Entry 7MKI (electron microscopy, 3.50 A resolution); this record covers chains J and K of the 8 polymer chains in the assembly.

# Chain J
Protein: DNA-directed RNA polymerase subunit beta'
From: Escherichia coli
Notes: EC 2.7.7.6
UniProt: A0A4S1NBU2 (A0A4S1NBU2_ECOLX); residue numbers follow UniProt; this construct covers 1-1407
Sequence (1407 residues; each row starts with the number of its first residue):
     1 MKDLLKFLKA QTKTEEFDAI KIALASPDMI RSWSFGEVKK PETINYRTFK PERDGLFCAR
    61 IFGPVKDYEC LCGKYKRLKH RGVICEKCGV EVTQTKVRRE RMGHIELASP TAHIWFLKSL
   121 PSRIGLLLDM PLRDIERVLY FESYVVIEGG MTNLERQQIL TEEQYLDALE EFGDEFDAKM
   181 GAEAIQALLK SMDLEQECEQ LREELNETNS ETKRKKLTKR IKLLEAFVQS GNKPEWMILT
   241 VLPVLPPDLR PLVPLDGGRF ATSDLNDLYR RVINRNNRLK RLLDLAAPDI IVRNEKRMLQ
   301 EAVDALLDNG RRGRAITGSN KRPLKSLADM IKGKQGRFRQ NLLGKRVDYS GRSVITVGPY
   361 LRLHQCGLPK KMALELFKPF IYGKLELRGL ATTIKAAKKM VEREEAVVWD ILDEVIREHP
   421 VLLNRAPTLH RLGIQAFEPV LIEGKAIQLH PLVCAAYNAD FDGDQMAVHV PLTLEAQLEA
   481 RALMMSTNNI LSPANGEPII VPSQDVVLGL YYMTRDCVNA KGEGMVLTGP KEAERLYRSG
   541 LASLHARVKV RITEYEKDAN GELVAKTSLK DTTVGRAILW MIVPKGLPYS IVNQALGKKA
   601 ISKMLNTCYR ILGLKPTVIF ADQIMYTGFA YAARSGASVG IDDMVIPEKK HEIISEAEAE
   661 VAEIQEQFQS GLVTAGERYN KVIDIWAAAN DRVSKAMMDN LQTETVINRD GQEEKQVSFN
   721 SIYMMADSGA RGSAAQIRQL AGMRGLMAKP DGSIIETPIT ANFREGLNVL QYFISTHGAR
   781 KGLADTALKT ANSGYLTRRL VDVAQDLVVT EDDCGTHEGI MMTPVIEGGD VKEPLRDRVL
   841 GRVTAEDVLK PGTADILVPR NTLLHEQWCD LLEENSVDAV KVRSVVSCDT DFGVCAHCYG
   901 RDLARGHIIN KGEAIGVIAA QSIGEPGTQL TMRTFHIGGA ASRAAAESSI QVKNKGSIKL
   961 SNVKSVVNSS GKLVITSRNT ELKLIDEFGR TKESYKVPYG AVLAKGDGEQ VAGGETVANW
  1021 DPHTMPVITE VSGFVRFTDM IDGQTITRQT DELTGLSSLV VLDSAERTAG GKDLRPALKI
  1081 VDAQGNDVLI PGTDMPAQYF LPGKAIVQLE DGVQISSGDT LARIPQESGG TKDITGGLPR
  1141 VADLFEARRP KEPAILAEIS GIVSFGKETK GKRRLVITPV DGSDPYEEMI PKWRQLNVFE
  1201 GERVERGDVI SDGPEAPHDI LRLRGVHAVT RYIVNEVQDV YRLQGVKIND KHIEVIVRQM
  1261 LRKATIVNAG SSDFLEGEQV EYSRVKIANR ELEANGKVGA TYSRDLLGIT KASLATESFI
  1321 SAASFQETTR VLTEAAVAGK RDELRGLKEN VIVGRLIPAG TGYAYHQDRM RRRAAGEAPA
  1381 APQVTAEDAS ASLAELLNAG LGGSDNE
Unresolved in the structure: 1-15, 302, 932-947, 1127-1134, 1376-1407
Sequence notes: conflict Val1384 (Met in A0A4S1NBU2)
Ion coordination: Zn2+ site 1: Cys70, Cys72, Cys85, Cys88; Mg2+: Asp460, Asp462, Asp464; Zn2+ site 2: Cys814, Cys888, Cys895, Cys898

# Chain K
Protein: DNA-directed RNA polymerase subunit omega
From: Escherichia coli
Notes: EC 2.7.7.6
UniProt: P0A802 (RPOZ_ECO57); residue numbers follow UniProt; this construct covers 1-91
Sequence (91 residues; numbered 1 to 91; the number before each row is that of its first residue):
     1 MARVTVQDAV EKIGNRFDLV LVAARRARQM QVGGKDPLVP EENDKTTVIA LREIEEGLIN
    61 NQILDVRERQ EQQEQEAAEL QAVTAIAEGR R
Unresolved in the structure: 1, 81-91

# How chain J and chain K interact
Contacting residue pairs (35):
  His364(J) with Val4(K)
  Glu414(J) with Lys45(K), hydrogen bond (backbone-side chain)
  Arg417(J) with Glu42(K); Asn43(K), hydrogen bond (side chain-backbone)
  Glu418(J) with Ala2(K); Lys45(K); Val48(K)
  Glu438(J) with Arg3(K)
  Leu474(J) with Ala27(K); Arg28(K); Gln31(K); Thr47(K)
  Glu475(J) with Ala24(K); Arg28(K), salt bridge
  Gln477(J) with Thr47(K)
  Leu478(J) with Val20(K); Ala23(K); Ala24(K); Thr47(K); Leu51(K), hydrophobic
  Glu479(J) with Val20(K)
  Arg481(J) with Arg3(K), hydrogen bond (side chain-backbone)
  Ala482(J) with Arg16(K), hydrogen bond (backbone-side chain)
  Leu483(J) with Phe17(K), hydrophobic
  Thr487(J) with Val4(K), hydrogen bond (side chain-backbone); Thr5(K)
  Asn488(J) with Arg16(K)
  Leu614(J) with Gln7(K)
  Lys615(J) with Thr5(K), hydrogen bond; Gln7(K); Asp8(K)
  Arg905(J) with Arg16(K)
  Asn910(J) with Asn15(K), hydrogen bond (side chain-backbone)
  Thr1361(J) with Val20(K); Leu21(K)
Other interface residues (no listed pair), chain J (25 interface residues in all): Val415, Thr473, Lys911, Glu913, Gly1360
Other interface residues (no listed pair), chain K (25 interface residues in all): Val6, Leu19, Asp44

# In short
Chain J and chain K each contribute 25 residues to their interface; the contacts include 7 hydrogen bonds and
1 salt bridge. Polar contacts include Glu475(J)-Arg28(K), Glu414(J)-Lys45(K) and Arg417(J)-Asn43(K). Cys70(J),
Cys72(J), Cys85(J) and Cys88(J) form the Zn2+ site 1.
Chain J is DNA-directed RNA polymerase subunit beta' and chain K is DNA-directed RNA polymerase subunit omega,
both from Escherichia coli; the structure, Cryo-EM structure of Escherichia coli RNA polymerase bound to
lambda PR (-5G to C) promoter DNA, was determined by electron microscopy together with 7MKD, 7MKE and 7MKJ
from the same study.
